8RIT - chains A and B; structure by X-ray diffraction, 3.75 A resolution.

# Chain A (and B)
Molecule: Zinc finger and BTB domain-containing protein 8A.1-A
Source organism: Xenopus laevis
Notes: chain B of this document is another copy of the same molecule, construct and numbering; everything in this record applies to it too
UniProtKB: Q0IH98 (ZB8AA_XENLA); residues 1-147 here = UniProt positions 1-147
Chain sequence (156 residues; numbered -1 to 154; the number before each row is that of its first residue; numbers below 1 keep their minus sign (Met-1 is residue -1)):
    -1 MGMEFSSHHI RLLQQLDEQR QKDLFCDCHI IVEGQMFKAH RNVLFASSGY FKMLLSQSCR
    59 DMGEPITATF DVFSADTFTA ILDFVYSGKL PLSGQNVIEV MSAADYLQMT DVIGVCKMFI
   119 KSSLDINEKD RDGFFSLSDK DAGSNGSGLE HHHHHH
Unresolved in the structure: -1 to 2, 124-154 (chain B: -1 to 4, 124-154)
Differences from the reference sequence: initiating methionine (-1); expression tag (0, 148-154); engineered mutation Asp103 (Ser in Q0IH98)
What the authors report for this chain:
  - mutagenesis - S103D: abolished binding to interdimer interactions

# Interface between chain A and chain B
Contacting residue pairs - 51 pairs, chain A then chain B:
  His6(A) - Leu11(B)
  His6(A) - Phe82(B)  hydrogen bond (side chain-backbone)
  His6(A) - Val83(B)  hydrogen bond (side chain-backbone)
  His6(A) - Gly86(B)
  His7(A) - His7(B)
  His7(A) - Ile8(B)
  His7(A) - Leu11(B)
  His7(A) - Ser85(B)  hydrogen bond (side chain-backbone)
  Ile8(A) - His7(B)
  Leu10(A) - Leu11(B)  hydrophobic
  Leu10(A) - Ala44(B)  hydrophobic
  Leu10(A) - Ser45(B)
  Leu11(A) - His6(B)
  Leu11(A) - His7(B)
  Leu11(A) - Leu10(B)  hydrophobic
  Gln13(A) - Ala44(B)
  Leu14(A) - Asn40(B)
  Gln17(A) - Asn40(B)  hydrogen bond (side chain-backbone)
  Gln17(A) - Phe43(B)
  Lys20(A) - Arg58(B)  hydrogen bond (backbone-side chain)
  Asp21(A) - Arg58(B)  hydrogen bond (backbone-side chain)
  Leu22(A) - Cys57(B)  hydrophobic
  Leu22(A) - Arg58(B)
  Phe23(A) - Arg39(B)
  Phe23(A) - Phe43(B)  hydrophobic
  Phe23(A) - Leu53(B)
  Phe23(A) - Ser56(B)
  Phe23(A) - Cys57(B)  hydrogen bond (backbone-backbone)
  His38(A) - Asn40(B)
  Arg39(A) - Phe23(B)
  Asn40(A) - Leu14(B)
  Asn40(A) - Gln17(B)  hydrogen bond (backbone-side chain)
  Asn40(A) - Phe23(B)
  Asn40(A) - His38(B)
  Asn40(A) - Asn40(B)  hydrogen bond
  Phe43(A) - Gln17(B)
  Phe43(A) - Phe23(B)  hydrophobic
  Ala44(A) - Leu10(B)  hydrophobic
  Ala44(A) - Gln13(B)
  Ser45(A) - Leu10(B)
  Leu53(A) - Phe23(B)
  Cys57(A) - Leu22(B)  hydrophobic
  Cys57(A) - Phe23(B)  hydrogen bond (backbone-backbone)
  Met60(A) - Gly61(B)
  Gly61(A) - Met60(B)
  Gly61(A) - Gly61(B)
  Phe82(A) - His6(B)
  Val83(A) - His6(B)  hydrogen bond (backbone-side chain)
  Ser85(A) - His7(B)  hydrogen bond (backbone-side chain)
  Gly86(A) - His6(B)
  Asp109(A) - His6(B)  salt bridge
Other interface residues (no listed pair), chain A (30 interface residues in all): Phe3, Val41, Ser56
Other interface residues (no listed pair), chain B (29 interface residues in all): Val41, Tyr84, Asp109

# Overview
30 residues of chain A and 29 residues of chain B are in contact; the contacts include 12 hydrogen bonds and 1
salt bridge. Polar pairs include Asp109(A)-His6(B), His6(A)-Phe82(B) and His6(A)-Val83(B). From the paper:
S103D of chain A abolishes binding to interdimer interactions.
Both chains are Zinc finger and BTB domain-containing protein 8A.1-A (Xenopus laevis). Entry 8RIT (Dimeric
mutant S103D of the BTB domain of ZBTB8A from Xenopus laevis) was determined by X-ray diffraction together
with 8P2N, 8P2O and 8RIR from the same study.
